PDB entry 5UWW | X-ray diffraction, 2.15 A resolution | chains A and B of the 4 polymer chains in the assembly

Chain A:
Protein: GTP-binding nuclear protein Ran
Organism: Homo sapiens
UniProtKB: P62826 (RAN_HUMAN); residues 1-216 here = UniProt positions 1-216
Amino-acid sequence (237 residues; numbered -20 to 216; the number before each row is that of its first residue; numbers below 1 keep their minus sign (Met-20 is residue -20)):
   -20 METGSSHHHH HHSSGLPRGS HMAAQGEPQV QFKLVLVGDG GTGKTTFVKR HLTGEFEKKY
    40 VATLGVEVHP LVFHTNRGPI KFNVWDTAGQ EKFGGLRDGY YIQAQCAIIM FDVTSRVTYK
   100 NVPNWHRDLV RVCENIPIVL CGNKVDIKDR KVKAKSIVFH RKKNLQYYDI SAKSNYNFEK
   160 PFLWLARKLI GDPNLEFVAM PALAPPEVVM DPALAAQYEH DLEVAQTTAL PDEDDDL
Disordered / not traced: -20 to 8, 188-189
Differences from the reference sequence: expression tag (-20 to 0)
UniProt features mapped onto this chain:
  - region: Lys37 to Val45 (Switch-I), Gly68 to Gln84 (Switch-II), Asp211 to Leu216 (Interaction with RANBP1)
  - binding site (GTP): Asp18 to Thr25, Glu36 to Thr42, Gly68, Asn122 to Asp125, Ser150 to Lys152
  - site: Gln69 (Essential for GTP hydrolysis)
  - modified residue: Ala2 (N-acetylalanine), Thr24 (Phosphothreonine), Lys37 (N6-acetyllysine), Lys60 (N6-acetyllysine), Lys71 (N6-acetyllysine), Lys99 (N6-acetyllysine), Lys134 (N6-acetyllysine), Lys159 (N6-acetyllysine)
  - cross-link (Glycyl lysine isopeptide (Lys-Gly)): Lys71 (interchain with G-Cter in SUMO2), Lys152 (interchain with G-Cter in SUMO2)
Bound ions: Mg2+: Thr24, Thr42 (together with GMP-PNP)
Ligand contacts: GMP-PNP (GNP; phosphoaminophosphonic acid-guanylate ester): Asp18, Gly19, Gly20, Thr21, Gly22, Lys23, Thr24, Thr25, Phe35, Glu36, Lys37, Lys38, Tyr39, Val40, Ala41, Thr42, Thr66, Ala67, Gly68, Gln69, Asn122, Lys123, Asp125, Ile126, Ser150, Ala151, Lys152

Chain B:
Protein: Ran-specific GTPase-activating protein 1
Organism: Saccharomyces cerevisiae
UniProtKB: P41920 (YRB1_YEAST); residue numbers follow UniProt; this construct covers 62-201
Amino-acid sequence (143 residues; each row starts with the number of its first residue):
    59 GGSDIHFEPV VHLEKVDVKT MEEDEEVLYK VRAKLFRFDA DAKEWKERGT GDCKFLKNKK
   119 TNKVRILMRR DKTLKICANH IIAPEYTLKP NVGSDRSWVY ACTADIAEGE AEAFTFAIRF
   179 GSKENADKFK EEFEKAQEIN KKA
Disordered / not traced: 59-63, 69-78
Differences from the reference sequence: expression tag (59-61)

Interface between chain A and chain B:
Residue-residue contacts - 91 pairs, chain A then chain B:
  Arg29(A) - Glu105(B)  salt bridge
  Thr32(A) - Glu105(B)
  Thr32(A) - Arg106(B)
  Thr32(A) - Arg128(B)  hydrogen bond (backbone-side chain)
  Gly33(A) - Glu105(B)
  Gly33(A) - Arg106(B)
  Gly33(A) - Arg128(B)
  Glu34(A) - Arg95(B)  salt bridge
  Glu34(A) - Lys104(B)  salt bridge
  Glu34(A) - Glu105(B)  hydrogen bond (backbone-backbone)
  Leu50(A) - Lys133(B)
  Val51(A) - Lys133(B)  hydrogen bond (backbone-side chain)
  Phe52(A) - Thr131(B)
  Phe52(A) - Lys133(B)
  Phe157(A) - Lys130(B)
  Phe157(A) - Thr131(B)
  Glu158(A) - Lys130(B)
  Val177(A) - Thr131(B)
  Ala178(A) - Arg127(B)
  Ala178(A) - Leu132(B)  hydrophobic
  Met179(A) - Arg127(B)  hydrogen bond (backbone-side chain)
  Met179(A) - Lys133(B)
  Met179(A) - Ile134(B)  hydrogen bond (side chain-backbone)
  Pro180(A) - Met79(B)  hydrophobic
  Pro180(A) - Ile134(B)
  Ala181(A) - Met79(B)
  Ala181(A) - Arg123(B)  hydrogen bond (backbone-side chain)
  Ala181(A) - Leu125(B)  hydrophobic
  Ala181(A) - Arg127(B)
  Ala181(A) - Ile134(B)  hydrophobic
  Leu182(A) - Met79(B)  hydrophobic
  Leu182(A) - Arg123(B)  hydrogen bond (backbone-side chain)
  Leu182(A) - Asn137(B)  hydrogen bond (backbone-side chain)
  Leu182(A) - Ile164(B)
  Ala183(A) - Ile164(B)
  Pro184(A) - Arg123(B)
  Pro184(A) - Asn137(B)
  Pro184(A) - His138(B)
  Pro184(A) - Ile139(B)  hydrophobic
  Pro184(A) - Ile164(B)  hydrophobic
  Pro185(A) - Ile139(B)
  Pro185(A) - Ala162(B)  hydrophobic
  Pro185(A) - Ile164(B)
  Glu186(A) - Lys121(B)  salt bridge
  Glu186(A) - Ile139(B)
  Val187(A) - Ala141(B)  hydrophobic
  Val187(A) - Glu143(B)
  Val187(A) - Thr161(B)
  Tyr197(A) - Ala171(B)
  Leu201(A) - Lys147(B)
  Leu201(A) - Val157(B)  hydrophobic
  Val203(A) - Phe96(B)  hydrophobic
  Ala204(A) - Phe96(B)  hydrophobic
  Ala204(A) - Trp103(B)  hydrogen bond (backbone-side chain)
  Ala204(A) - Asn149(B)  hydrogen bond (backbone-side chain)
  Ala204(A) - Thr173(B)
  Gln205(A) - Lys147(B)
  Gln205(A) - Pro148(B)
  Gln205(A) - Asn149(B)  hydrogen bond (backbone-side chain)
  Gln205(A) - Val150(B)  hydrogen bond (backbone-backbone)
  Thr206(A) - Val150(B)
  Thr207(A) - Phe96(B)
  Thr207(A) - Lys101(B)
  Thr207(A) - Trp103(B)  hydrogen bond (backbone-side chain)
  Thr207(A) - Asn149(B)  hydrogen bond (backbone-side chain)
  Ala208(A) - Trp103(B)
  Ala208(A) - Asn149(B)
  Ala208(A) - Val150(B)
  Leu209(A) - Trp103(B)  hydrophobic
  Leu209(A) - Asn149(B)  hydrogen bond (backbone-side chain)
  Leu209(A) - Ser155(B)
  Leu209(A) - Ala175(B)  hydrophobic
  Leu209(A) - Arg177(B)
  Pro210(A) - Phe94(B)
  Pro210(A) - Trp103(B)
  Pro210(A) - Arg177(B)  hydrogen bond (backbone-side chain)
  Asp211(A) - Arg177(B)  hydrogen bond (backbone-side chain)
  Glu212(A) - Gly151(B)
  Glu212(A) - Ser152(B)  hydrogen bond
  Glu212(A) - Arg154(B)  salt bridge
  Glu212(A) - Arg177(B)  salt bridge
  Asp214(A) - Arg154(B)  hydrogen bond (backbone-side chain)
  Asp215(A) - Arg154(B)  hydrogen bond (backbone-side chain)
  Asp215(A) - Gly179(B)
  Leu216(A) - Arg90(B)
  Leu216(A) - Ala91(B)
  Leu216(A) - Lys92(B)
  Leu216(A) - Thr108(B)
  Leu216(A) - Arg177(B)  hydrogen bond (backbone-side chain)
  Leu216(A) - Phe178(B)
  Leu216(A) - Gly179(B)
Interface residues without a listed pair, chain A (42 interface residues in all): His30, Leu31, Phe35, Glu36, Lys38, Phe176, Asp213
Interface residues without a listed pair, chain B (54 interface residues in all): Glu80, Glu102, Asp129, Tyr158, Ala159, Ala165, Glu166, Ala169

In short:
Chain A and chain B form an interface of 42 and 54 residues respectively, with 21 hydrogen bonds and 6 salt
bridges. Among the polar pairs are Arg29(A)-Glu105(B), Glu34(A)-Arg95(B) and Glu34(A)-Lys104(B). Ligands of
chain A: GMP-PNP.
Chain A is GTP-binding nuclear protein Ran (Homo sapiens) and chain B is Ran-specific GTPase-activating
protein 1 (Saccharomyces cerevisiae); the structure, Crystal Structure of DEAF1 Peptide in complex with CRM1
K579A mutant-Ran-RanBP1, was determined by X-ray diffraction together with 5UWH, 5UWI, 5UWJ, 5UWO, 5UWP, 5UWQ
and 4 further entries from the same study.
